PDB entry 7PG3 | electron microscopy, 7.30 A resolution (low resolution: residue-level contacts below are approximate; hydrogen-bond / salt-bridge calls are withheld) | chains B and D of the 8 polymer chains in the assembly

[Chain B]
Molecule: Isoform Short of Insulin receptor
Source organism: Homo sapiens
Notes: EC 2.7.10.1
Reference sequence: P06213 (INSR_HUMAN), isoform P06213-2; residues -26 to 1343 here correspond to UniProt positions 1-1370 (UniProt number = residue number + 27)
Sequence (1382 residues; row label = number of the first residue in the row; numbers below 1 keep their minus sign (Met-26 is residue -26)):
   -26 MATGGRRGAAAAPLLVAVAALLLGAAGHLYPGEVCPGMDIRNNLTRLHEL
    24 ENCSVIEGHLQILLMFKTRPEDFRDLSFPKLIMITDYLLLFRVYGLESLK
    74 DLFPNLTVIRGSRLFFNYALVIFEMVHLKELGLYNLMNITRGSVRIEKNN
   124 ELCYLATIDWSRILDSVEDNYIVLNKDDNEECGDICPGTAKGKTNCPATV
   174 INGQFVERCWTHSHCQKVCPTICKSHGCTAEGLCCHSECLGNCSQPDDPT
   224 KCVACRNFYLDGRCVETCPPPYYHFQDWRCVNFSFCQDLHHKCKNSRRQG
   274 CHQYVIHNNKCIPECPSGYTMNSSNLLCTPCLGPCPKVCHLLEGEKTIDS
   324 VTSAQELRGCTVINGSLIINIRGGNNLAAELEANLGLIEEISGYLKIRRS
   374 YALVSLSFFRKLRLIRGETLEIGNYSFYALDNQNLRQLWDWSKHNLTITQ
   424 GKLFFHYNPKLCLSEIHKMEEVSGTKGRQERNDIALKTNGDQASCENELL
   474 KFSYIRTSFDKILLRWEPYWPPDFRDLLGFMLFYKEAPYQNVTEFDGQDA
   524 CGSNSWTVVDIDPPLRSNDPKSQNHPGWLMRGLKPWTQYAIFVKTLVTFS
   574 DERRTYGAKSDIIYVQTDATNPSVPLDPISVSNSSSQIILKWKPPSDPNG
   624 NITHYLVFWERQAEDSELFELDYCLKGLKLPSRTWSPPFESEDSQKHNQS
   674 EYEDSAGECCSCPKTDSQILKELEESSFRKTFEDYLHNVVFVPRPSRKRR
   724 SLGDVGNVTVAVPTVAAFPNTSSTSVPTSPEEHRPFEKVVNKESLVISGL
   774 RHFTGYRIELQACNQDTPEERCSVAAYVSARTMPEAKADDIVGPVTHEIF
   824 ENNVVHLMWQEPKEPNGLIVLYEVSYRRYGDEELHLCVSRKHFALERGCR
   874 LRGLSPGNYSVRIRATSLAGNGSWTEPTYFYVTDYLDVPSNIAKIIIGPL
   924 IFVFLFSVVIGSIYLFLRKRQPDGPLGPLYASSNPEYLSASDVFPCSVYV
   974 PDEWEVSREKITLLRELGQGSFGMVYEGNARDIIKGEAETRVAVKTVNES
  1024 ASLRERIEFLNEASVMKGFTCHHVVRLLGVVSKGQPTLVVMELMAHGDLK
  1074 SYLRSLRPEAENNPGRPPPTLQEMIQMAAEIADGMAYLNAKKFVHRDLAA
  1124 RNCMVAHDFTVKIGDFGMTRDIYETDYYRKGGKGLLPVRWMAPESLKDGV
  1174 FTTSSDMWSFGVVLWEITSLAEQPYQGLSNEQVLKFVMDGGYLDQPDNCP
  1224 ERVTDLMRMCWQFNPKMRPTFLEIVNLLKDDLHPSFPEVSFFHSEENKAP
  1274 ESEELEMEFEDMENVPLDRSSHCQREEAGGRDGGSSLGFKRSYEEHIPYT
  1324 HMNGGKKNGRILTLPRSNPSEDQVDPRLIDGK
Not modelled in the structure: -26 to 0, 163-167, 173-176, 268-273, 540-545, 648-674, 719-755, 908-1355
Construct notes: expression tag (1344-1355)
Cystine bridges: Cys8-Cys26, Cys126-Cys155, Cys159-Cys182, Cys169-Cys188, Cys192-Cys201, Cys196-Cys207, Cys208-Cys216, Cys212-Cys225, Cys228-Cys237, Cys241-Cys253, Cys259-Cys284, Cys266-Cys274, Cys288-Cys301, Cys304-Cys308, Cys312-Cys333, Cys435-Cys468, Cys647-Cys860, Cys682-Cys685, Cys786-Cys795
UniProt features mapped onto this chain:
  - region: Glu706 to Phe714 (Insulin-binding), Tyr972 (Important for interaction with IRS1, SHC1 and STAT5B)
  - site: Phe39 (Insulin-binding)
  - modified residue: Ser373 (Phosphoserine), Tyr374 (Phosphotyrosine), Ser380 (Phosphoserine), Tyr972 (Phosphotyrosine)
  - glycosylation (N-linked (GlcNAc...) asparagine): Asn16, Asn25, Asn78, Asn111, Asn215, Asn255, Asn295, Asn337, Asn397, Asn418, Asn514, Asn606, Asn624, Asn671

[Chain D]
Molecule: Insulin
Source organism: Homo sapiens
Reference sequence: P01308 (INS_HUMAN); residues 1-30 here correspond to UniProt positions 25-54 (UniProt number = residue number + 24)
Sequence (30 residues; each row starts with the number of its first residue):
     1 FVNQHLCGSHLVEALYLVCGERGFFYTPKT
Not modelled in the structure: 1-2, 28-30

[Interface between chain B and chain D]
Pairs across the interface (14; chain B residue first):
  Trp493(B) - Gln4(D)
  Pro495(B) - Asn3(D)
  Pro495(B) - Gln4(D)
  Pro495(B) - His5(D)
  Phe497(B) - His5(D)
  Phe497(B) - Cys7(D)
  Phe497(B) - His10(D)
  Arg539(B) - Gln4(D)
  Arg539(B) - His10(D)
  His710(B) - Gly8(D)
  Phe714(B) - Phe24(D)
  Val715(B) - Phe25(D)
  Pro716(B) - Phe25(D)
  Pro718(B) - Phe25(D)
Interface residues without a listed pair, chain B (14 interface residues in all): Pro494, Asp496, Arg498, Val713, Arg717
Interface residues without a listed pair, chain D (9 interface residues in all): Leu15

[In short]
14 residues of chain B and 9 residues of chain D are in contact.
Here chain B is Isoform Short of Insulin receptor and chain D is Insulin, both from Homo sapiens. Entry 7PG3
(Low resolution Cryo-EM structure of the full-length insulin receptor bound to 3 insulin, conf 2) was
determined by electron microscopy together with 7PG0, 7PG2 and 7PG4 from the same study.
